PDB entry 9IJM | electron microscopy, 3.32 A resolution | chains B and D of the 7 polymer chains in the assembly

== Chain B ==
Name: PomB
Source organism: Vibrio alginolyticus
UniProtKB: O06874 (O06874_VIBAL); numbering as in UniProt (aligned over 1-315)
Chain sequence (321 residues; numbered 1 to 321; the number before each row is that of its first residue):
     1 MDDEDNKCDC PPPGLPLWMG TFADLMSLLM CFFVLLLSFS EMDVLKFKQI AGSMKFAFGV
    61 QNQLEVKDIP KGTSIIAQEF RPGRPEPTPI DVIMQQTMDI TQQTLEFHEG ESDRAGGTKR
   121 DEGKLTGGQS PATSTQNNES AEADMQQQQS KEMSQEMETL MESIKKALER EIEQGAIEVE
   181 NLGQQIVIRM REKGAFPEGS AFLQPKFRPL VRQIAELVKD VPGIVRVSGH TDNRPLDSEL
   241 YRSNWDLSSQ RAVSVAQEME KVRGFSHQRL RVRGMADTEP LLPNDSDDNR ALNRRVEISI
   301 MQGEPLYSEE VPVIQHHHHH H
Unresolved in the structure: 1-13, 61-321
Construct notes: expression tag (316-321)
Small-molecule neighbours: phenamil (A1L2K): Leu17, Gly20, Thr21, Asp24
Reported in the primary citation:
  - binding site for phenamil: Leu15, Leu17, Trp18, Met19, Gly20, Phe22, Asp24
  - specificity-determining residues: Leu35 (by similarity / conservation)

== Chain D ==
Name: Chemotaxis protein PomA
Source organism: Vibrio alginolyticus
UniProtKB: O06873 (POMA_VIBAL); residue numbers follow UniProt; this construct covers 1-253
Chain sequence (253 residues; row label = number of the first residue in the row):
     1 MDLATLLGLI GGFAFVIMAM VLGGSIGMFV DVTSILIVVG GSIFVVLMKF TMGQFFGATK
    61 IAGKAFMFKA DEPEDLIAKI VEMADAARKG GFLALEEMEI NNTFMQKGID LLVDGHDADV
   121 VRAALKKDIA LTDERHTQGT GVFRAFGDVA PAMGMIGTLV GLVAMLSNMD DPKAIGPAMA
   181 VALLTTLYGA ILSNMVFFPI ADKLSLRRDQ ETLNRRLIMD GVLAIQDGQN PRVIDSYLKN
   241 YLNEGKRALE IDE
Unresolved in the structure: 1-25, 88-99, 252-253
Reported in the primary citation:
  - binding site for phenamil: Asp148, Met155, Leu159, Thr186, Ala190
  - specificity-determining residues: Met165, Met179 (by similarity / conservation)

== Interface between chain B and chain D ==
Pairs across the interface (7; chain B residue first):
  Met30(B) - Met179(D)  hydrophobic
  Cys31(B) - Leu183(D)  hydrophobic
  Leu37(B) - Pro172(D)
  Ser38(B) - Lys173(D)
  Ser40(B) - Lys173(D)
  Glu41(B) - Lys173(D)
  Met42(B) - Lys173(D)
Other interface residues (no listed pair), chain B (8 interface residues in all): Val34
Other interface residues (no listed pair), chain D (5 interface residues in all): Ile175

== In short ==
Chain B and chain D form an interface of 8 and 5 residues respectively. Bound to chain B: phenamil. The paper
reports a binding site for phenamil at Leu15(B), Leu17(B) and Asp148(D) among others; specificity determinants
Leu35(B) and Met165(D) among others.
Here chain B is PomB and chain D is Chemotaxis protein PomA, both from Vibrio alginolyticus. Entry 9IJM
(Bacterial flagellar sodium-driven stator PomA5PomB2 with 100 mM NaCl and 0.1 mM phenamil) was determined by
electron microscopy, deposited together with 8ZYV, 8ZYW, 8ZYZ and 8ZZ0.
